Entry 2FNT (X-ray diffraction, 1.44 A resolution); this record covers chains A and B of the 3 polymer chains in the assembly.

Chain A (and B):
Name: protease
Source organism: Human immunodeficiency virus 1
Notes: EC 3.4.23.16; chain B of this document is another copy of the same molecule, construct and numbering; everything in this record applies to it too
UniProtKB: O38716 (O38716_9HIV1); numbering as in UniProt (aligned over 1-99)
Amino-acid sequence (99 residues; numbered 1 to 99; the number before each row is that of its first residue):
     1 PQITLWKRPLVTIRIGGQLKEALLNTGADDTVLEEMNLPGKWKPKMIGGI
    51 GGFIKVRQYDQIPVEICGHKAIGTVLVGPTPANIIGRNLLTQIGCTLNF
Construct notes: engineered mutation Lys7 (Gln in O38716), Asn25 (Asp in O38716), Val64 (Ile in O38716), Ala82 (Val in O38716)
Reported in the primary citation:
  - binding site for NC-p1 substrate PEPTIDE: Gly27, Ala82

How chain A and chain B interact:
Residue-residue contacts - 94 pairs, chain A then chain B:
  Pro1(A) - Leu97(B)
  Pro1(A) - Asn98(B)
  Pro1(A) - Phe99(B)  hydrogen bond (backbone-backbone)
  Gln2(A) - Thr96(B)  hydrogen bond
  Gln2(A) - Leu97(B)
  Gln2(A) - Asn98(B)  hydrogen bond
  Ile3(A) - Thr96(B)
  Ile3(A) - Leu97(B)  hydrogen bond (backbone-backbone)
  Ile3(A) - Phe99(B)  hydrophobic
  Leu5(A) - Thr26(B)
  Leu5(A) - Arg87(B)  hydrogen bond (backbone-side chain)
  Leu5(A) - Leu90(B)  hydrophobic
  Leu5(A) - Thr91(B)
  Leu5(A) - Cys95(B)
  Trp6(A) - Arg87(B)  hydrogen bond (backbone-side chain)
  Trp6(A) - Thr91(B)
  Lys7(A) - Arg87(B)  hydrogen bond (backbone-side chain)
  Arg8(A) - Asp29(B)  salt bridge
  Arg8(A) - Arg87(B)
  Pro9(A) - Thr26(B)
  Pro9(A) - Arg87(B)
  Leu23(A) - Gly27(B)
  Leu24(A) - Thr26(B)  hydrogen bond (backbone-side chain)
  Asn25(A) - Asn25(B)  hydrogen bond
  Asn25(A) - Thr26(B)
  Asn25(A) - Gly27(B)
  Thr26(A) - Leu5(B)
  Thr26(A) - Pro9(B)
  Thr26(A) - Leu24(B)  hydrogen bond (side chain-backbone)
  Thr26(A) - Asn25(B)
  Thr26(A) - Thr26(B)  hydrogen bond (backbone-side chain)
  Thr26(A) - Leu97(B)
  Gly27(A) - Leu23(B)
  Gly27(A) - Asn25(B)  hydrogen bond (backbone-side chain)
  Asp29(A) - Arg8(B)  salt bridge
  Gly49(A) - Pro81(B)
  Ile50(A) - Gly49(B)
  Ile50(A) - Ile50(B)  hydrogen bond (backbone-backbone)
  Ile50(A) - Ile54(B)  hydrophobic
  Ile50(A) - Thr80(B)
  Ile50(A) - Pro81(B)
  Gly51(A) - Ile50(B)
  Gly51(A) - Ile54(B)
  Gly52(A) - Ile50(B)
  Phe53(A) - Ile50(B)
  Ile54(A) - Ile50(B)  hydrophobic
  Cys67(A) - Phe99(B)  hydrophobic
  His69(A) - Phe99(B)
  Pro81(A) - Ile50(B)
  Arg87(A) - Leu5(B)  hydrogen bond (side chain-backbone)
  Arg87(A) - Trp6(B)  hydrogen bond (side chain-backbone)
  Arg87(A) - Lys7(B)
  Arg87(A) - Arg8(B)
  Arg87(A) - Pro9(B)
  Leu90(A) - Leu5(B)  hydrophobic
  Thr91(A) - Leu5(B)
  Thr91(A) - Trp6(B)
  Ile93(A) - Phe99(B)
  Gly94(A) - Asn98(B)
  Gly94(A) - Phe99(B)
  Cys95(A) - Leu5(B)
  Cys95(A) - Leu97(B)  hydrophobic
  Cys95(A) - Asn98(B)
  Cys95(A) - Phe99(B)  hydrophobic
  Thr96(A) - Gln2(B)  hydrogen bond
  Thr96(A) - Ile3(B)
  Thr96(A) - Thr4(B)
  Thr96(A) - Thr96(B)
  Thr96(A) - Leu97(B)
  Thr96(A) - Asn98(B)  hydrogen bond (backbone-backbone)
  Leu97(A) - Pro1(B)
  Leu97(A) - Gln2(B)
  Leu97(A) - Ile3(B)  hydrogen bond (backbone-backbone)
  Leu97(A) - Pro9(B)  hydrophobic
  Leu97(A) - Leu24(B)  hydrophobic
  Leu97(A) - Thr26(B)
  Leu97(A) - Cys95(B)  hydrophobic
  Leu97(A) - Thr96(B)
  Leu97(A) - Leu97(B)  hydrophobic
  Asn98(A) - Pro1(B)
  Asn98(A) - Gln2(B)  hydrogen bond
  Asn98(A) - Gly94(B)
  Asn98(A) - Cys95(B)
  Asn98(A) - Thr96(B)  hydrogen bond (backbone-backbone)
  Asn98(A) - Asn98(B)  hydrogen bond
  Phe99(A) - Pro1(B)  hydrogen bond (backbone-backbone)
  Phe99(A) - Ile3(B)  hydrophobic
  Phe99(A) - Leu24(B)  hydrophobic
  Phe99(A) - Ile66(B)
  Phe99(A) - Cys67(B)  hydrophobic
  Phe99(A) - His69(B)
  Phe99(A) - Ile93(B)
  Phe99(A) - Gly94(B)
  Phe99(A) - Cys95(B)  hydrophobic
Interface residues without a listed pair, chain A (34 interface residues in all): Thr4
Interface residues without a listed pair, chain B (34 interface residues in all): Pro79

In short:
Chain A and chain B each contribute 34 residues to their interface; the contacts include 22 hydrogen bonds and
2 salt bridges. Among the polar pairs are Arg8(A)-Asp29(B), Gln2(A)-Thr96(B) and Gln2(A)-Asn98(B). The paper
reports a binding site for NC-p1 substrate PEPTIDE at Gly27(A) and Ala82(A).
Chain A and chain B are both protease (Human immunodeficiency virus 1); the structure, Crystal structure of a
drug-resistant (V82A) inactive (D25N) HIV-1 protease complexed with AP2V variant of HIV-1 ..., was determined
by X-ray diffraction together with 2FNS from the same study.
